Entry 6N2Y (electron microscopy, 3.00 A resolution); this record covers chains c1 and c2 of the 22 polymer chains in the assembly.

Chain c1 (and c2):
Protein: ATP synthase subunit c
Organism: Bacillus sp. (strain PS3)
Notes: chain c2 of this document is another copy of the same molecule, construct and numbering; everything in this record applies to it too
UniProt: P00845 (ATPL_BACP3); numbering as in UniProt (aligned over 1-72)
Amino-acid sequence (72 residues; numbered 1 to 72; the number before each row is that of its first residue):
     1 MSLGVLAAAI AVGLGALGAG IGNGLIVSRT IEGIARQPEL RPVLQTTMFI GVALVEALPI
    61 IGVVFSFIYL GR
Not modelled in the structure: 1

Chain c1 / chain c2 interface:
Pairs across the interface (64):
  Ser-2(c1) with Leu-3(c2)
  Val-5(c1) with Ala-7(c2), hydrophobic; Tyr-69(c2), hydrophobic; Arg-72(c2)
  Leu-6(c1) with Leu-3(c2), hydrophobic; Ala-7(c2), hydrophobic
  Ala-8(c1) with Tyr-69(c2), hydrogen bond (backbone-side chain)
  Ala-9(c1) with Ala-7(c2); Ile-10(c2); Tyr-69(c2), hydrophobic
  Ile-10(c1) with Ile-10(c2)
  Val-12(c1) with Tyr-69(c2)
  Gly-13(c1) with Leu-14(c2)
  Leu-14(c1) with Leu-14(c2)
  Gly-15(c1) with Leu-58(c2)
  Ala-16(c1) with Leu-58(c2), hydrophobic
  Leu-17(c1) with Leu-14(c2), hydrophobic; Leu-17(c2), hydrophobic; Gly-18(c2)
  Ala-19(c1) with Leu-58(c2), hydrophobic
  Gly-20(c1) with Gly-18(c2); Gly-22(c2)
  Ile-21(c1) with Ile-21(c2), hydrophobic
  Asn-23(c1) with Leu-54(c2); Val-55(c2)
  Gly-24(c1) with Gly-22(c2); Leu-25(c2); Ile-26(c2); Val-55(c2)
  Leu-25(c1) with Leu-25(c2), hydrophobic
  Val-27(c1) with Ile-26(c2), hydrophobic; Gly-51(c2)
  Ser-28(c1) with Leu-25(c2); Ile-26(c2); Arg-29(c2)
  Arg-29(c1) with Arg-29(c2)
  Ile-31(c1) with Ile-26(c2); Arg-29(c2); Thr-30(c2); Leu-44(c2); Thr-47(c2)
  Glu-32(c1) with Glu-32(c2)
  Ile-34(c1) with Leu-40(c2); Val-43(c2), hydrophobic; Leu-44(c2), hydrophobic
  Ala-35(c1) with Gly-33(c2); Arg-36(c2); Gln-37(c2); Leu-40(c2); Leu-44(c2), hydrophobic
  Arg-36(c1) with Arg-36(c2); Gln-37(c2)
  Pro-38(c1) with Leu-40(c2), hydrophobic
  Arg-41(c1) with Val-43(c2)
  Gln-45(c1) with Thr-47(c2)
  Phe-49(c1) with Leu-54(c2), hydrophobic
  Val-52(c1) with Leu-54(c2), hydrophobic
  Glu-56(c1) with Ala-57(c2)
  Pro-59(c1) with Leu-58(c2), hydrophobic
  Ile-60(c1) with Leu-58(c2), hydrophobic
  Val-63(c1) with Phe-65(c2), hydrophobic
  Phe-67(c1) with Phe-65(c2), hydrophobic
  Leu-70(c1) with Tyr-69(c2), hydrophobic; Arg-72(c2)
Also at the interface, not in a pair above, chain c1 (40 interface residues in all): Leu-3, Met-48, Ser-66
Also at the interface, not in a pair above, chain c2 (38 interface residues in all): Gly-4, Leu-6, Ala-11, Gly-15, Met-48, Ile-50, Pro-59, Ile-61, Gly-62, Ile-68

In short:
40 residues of chain c1 and 38 residues of chain c2 are in contact, with 1 hydrogen bond. The hydrogen-bonded
pair is Ala-8(c1)/Tyr-69(c2).
Both chains are ATP synthase subunit c (Bacillus sp. (strain PS3)). Entry 6N2Y (Bacillus PS3 ATP synthase
class 1) was determined by electron microscopy, deposited together with 6N2D, 6N2Z and 6N30.
